Entry 7PB8 (X-ray diffraction, 3.68 A resolution); this record covers chains Q and U of the 5 polymer chains in the assembly.

Chain Q:
Molecule: Centromere protein Q
Organism: Homo sapiens
UniProtKB: Q7L2Z9 (CENPQ_HUMAN); numbering as in UniProt (aligned over 133-268)
Chain sequence (137 residues; each row starts with the number of its first residue):
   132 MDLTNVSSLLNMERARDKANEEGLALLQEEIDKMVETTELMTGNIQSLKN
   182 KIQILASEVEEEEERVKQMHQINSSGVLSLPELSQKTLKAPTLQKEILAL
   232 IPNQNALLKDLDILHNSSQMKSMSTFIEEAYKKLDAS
Disordered / not traced: 132-152, 205-208
Differences from the reference sequence: initiating methionine (132)
Swiss-Prot annotation at these positions:
  - modified residue: Ser-249 (Phosphoserine)

Chain U:
Molecule: Centromere protein U
Organism: Homo sapiens
UniProtKB: Q71F23 (CENPU_HUMAN); residue numbers follow UniProt; this construct covers 1-418
Chain sequence (418 residues; numbered 1 to 418; the number before each row is that of its first residue):
     1 MAPRGRRRPRPHRSEGARRSKNTLERTHSMKDKAGQKCKPIDVFDFPDNS
    51 DVSSIGRLGENEKDEETYETFDPPLHSTAIYADEEEFSKHCGLSLSSTPP
   101 GKEAKRSSDTSGNEASEIESVKISAKKPGRKLRPISDDSESIEESDTRRK
   151 VKSAEKISTQRHEVIRTTASSELSEKPAESVTSKKTGPLSAQPSVEKENL
   201 AIESQSKTQKKGKISHDKRKKSRSKAIGSDTSDIVHIWCPEGMKTSDIKE
   251 LNIVLPEFEKTHLEHQQRIESKVCKAAIATFYVNVKEQFIKMLKESQMLT
   301 NLKRKNAKMISDIEKKRQRMIEVQDELLRLEPQLKQLQTKYDELKERKSS
   351 LRNAAYFLSNLKQLYQDYSDVQAQEPNVKETYDSSSLPALLFKARTLLGA
   401 ESHLRNINHQLEKLLDQG
Disordered / not traced: 1-314, 418
Swiss-Prot annotation at these positions:
  - motif (Nuclear localization signal): Arg-6 to Thr-23, Lys-303 to Met-320
  - modified residue: Thr-78 (Phosphothreonine), Thr-98 (Phosphothreonine), Ser-108 (Phosphoserine), Thr-110 (Phosphothreonine), Ser-111 (Phosphoserine), Ser-116 (Phosphoserine), Ser-120 (Phosphoserine), Ser-136 (Phosphoserine), Ser-139 (Phosphoserine), Ser-141 (Phosphoserine), Ser-190 (Phosphoserine), Ser-194 (Phosphoserine), Ser-232 (Phosphoserine)
  - cross-link: Lys-185 (Glycyl lysine isopeptide (Lys-Gly) (interchain with G-Cter in SUMO2))
  - natural variant: Gly-16 (G16R; G16S)
  - mutagenesis: Ser-77 (S77A: Insensitive to PLK1-induced degradation), Thr-78 (T78A: Insensitive to PLK1-induced degradation; T78D: Failed to enhance the PLK1-dependent degradation; T78E: Failed to enhance the PLK1-dependent degradation)

Interface between chain Q and chain U:
Pairs across the interface (49; chain Q residue first):
  Leu-158(Q) / Lys-315(U)
  Leu-158(Q) / Arg-319(U)
  Glu-161(Q) / Arg-319(U)
  Glu-161(Q) / Gln-324(U)
  Ile-162(Q) / Arg-319(U)
  Met-165(Q) / Val-323(U)  hydrophobic
  Met-165(Q) / Glu-326(U)
  Thr-168(Q) / Glu-326(U)  hydrogen bond
  Thr-168(Q) / Leu-327(U)
  Thr-169(Q) / Glu-326(U)  hydrogen bond (backbone-side chain)
  Met-172(Q) / Leu-330(U)  hydrophobic
  Asn-175(Q) / Leu-334(U)
  Ile-176(Q) / Leu-330(U)  hydrophobic
  Ile-176(Q) / Leu-337(U)
  Leu-179(Q) / Leu-337(U)
  Leu-179(Q) / Gln-338(U)
  Lys-180(Q) / Leu-337(U)
  Lys-182(Q) / Tyr-341(U)
  Ile-183(Q) / Leu-337(U)  hydrophobic
  Leu-186(Q) / Tyr-341(U)  hydrophobic
  Leu-186(Q) / Lys-345(U)
  Ala-187(Q) / Leu-344(U)
  Val-190(Q) / Arg-347(U)
  Val-190(Q) / Leu-351(U)
  Glu-193(Q) / Arg-352(U)
  Glu-194(Q) / Arg-347(U)  salt bridge
  Glu-194(Q) / Leu-351(U)
  Val-197(Q) / Ala-355(U)  hydrophobic
  Met-200(Q) / Leu-358(U)  hydrophobic
  Gln-225(Q) / Ser-385(U)  hydrogen bond (side chain-backbone)
  Gln-225(Q) / Pro-388(U)
  Ile-228(Q) / Pro-388(U)  hydrophobic
  Gln-235(Q) / Leu-387(U)
  Asn-236(Q) / Ser-384(U)
  Leu-239(Q) / Tyr-382(U)
  Leu-239(Q) / Asp-383(U)
  Leu-239(Q) / Leu-387(U)  hydrophobic
  Leu-242(Q) / Leu-391(U)  hydrophobic
  Asp-243(Q) / Tyr-382(U)
  His-246(Q) / Leu-390(U)  hydrogen bond (side chain-backbone)
  His-246(Q) / Lys-393(U)
  His-246(Q) / Ala-394(U)
  Met-251(Q) / Lys-393(U)
  Met-251(Q) / Thr-396(U)
  Met-251(Q) / Leu-397(U)  hydrophobic
  Phe-257(Q) / Leu-404(U)  hydrophobic
  Ile-258(Q) / Thr-396(U)
  Tyr-262(Q) / His-403(U)
  Tyr-262(Q) / Ile-407(U)  hydrophobic
Other interface residues (no listed pair), chain Q (39 interface residues in all): Lys-164, Leu-171, Leu-229, Met-254, Ser-255, Glu-259, Leu-265
Other interface residues (no listed pair), chain U (38 interface residues in all): Gln-333, Lys-340, Lys-348, Gln-410, Leu-414

Summary:
39 residues of chain Q and 38 residues of chain U are in contact, with 4 hydrogen bonds and 1 salt bridge.
Polar pairs include Glu-194(Q)/Arg-347(U), Thr-168(Q)/Glu-326(U) and Thr-169(Q)/Glu-326(U). From UniProt: 2
mutagenesis sites on chain U.
Here chain Q is Centromere protein Q and chain U is Centromere protein U, both from Homo sapiens. Entry 7PB8
(Crystal structure of the CENP-OPQUR complex) was determined by X-ray diffraction (same publication as 7PB4,
7PII, 7PKN, 7R5R, 7R5S, 7R5V, 7YWX and 7YYH).
